PDB entry 8J6L | electron microscopy, 3.05 A resolution | chains A and B of the 5 polymer chains in the assembly

# Chain A
Protein: Guanine nucleotide-binding protein G(i) subunit alpha-1
Organism: Homo sapiens
UniProt: P63096 (GNAI1_HUMAN); residues 1-354 here = UniProt positions 1-354
Chain sequence (354 residues; each row starts with the number of its first residue):
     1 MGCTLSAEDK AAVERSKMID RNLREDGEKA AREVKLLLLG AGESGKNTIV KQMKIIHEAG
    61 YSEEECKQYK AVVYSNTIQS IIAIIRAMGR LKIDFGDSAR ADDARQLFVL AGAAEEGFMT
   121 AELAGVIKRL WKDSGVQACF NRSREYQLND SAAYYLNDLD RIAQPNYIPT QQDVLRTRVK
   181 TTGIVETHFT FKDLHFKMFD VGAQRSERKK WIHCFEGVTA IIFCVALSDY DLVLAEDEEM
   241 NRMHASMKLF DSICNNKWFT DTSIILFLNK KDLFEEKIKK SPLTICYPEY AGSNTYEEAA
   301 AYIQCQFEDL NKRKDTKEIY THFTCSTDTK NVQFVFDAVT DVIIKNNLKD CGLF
Not modelled in the structure: 1-4, 56-181, 234-240
Sequence notes: engineered mutation Asn47 (Ser in P63096), Ala203 (Gly in P63096), Ala245 (Glu in P63096), Ser326 (Ala in P63096)
Swiss-Prot annotation at these positions:
  - region: Lys35 to Lys46, Thr48 (G1 motif), Asp173 to Thr181 (G2 motif), Phe196 to Gly202, Gln204, Arg205 (G3 motif), Ile265 to Asp272 (G4 motif), Thr324, Cys325, Thr327 to Thr329 (G5 motif)
  - binding site (GTP): Glu43 to Lys46, Thr48, Ser151, Leu175 to Thr181, Asp200 to Gly202, Gln204, Asn269 to Asp272
  - binding site (Mg(2+)): Thr181
  - modified residue: Arg178 (ADP-ribosylarginine), Gln204 (Deamidated glutamine), Cys351 (ADP-ribosylcysteine)
  - lipidation: Gly2 (N-myristoyl glycine), Cys3 (S-palmitoyl cysteine)

# Chain B
Protein: Guanine nucleotide-binding protein G(I)/G(S)/G(T) subunit beta-1
Organism: Homo sapiens
UniProt: P62873 (GBB1_HUMAN); numbering as in UniProt (aligned over 2-340)
Chain sequence (370 residues; each row starts with the number of its first residue; numbers below 1 keep their minus sign (Gly-3 is residue -3)):
    -3 GSLLQSELDQ LRQEAEQLKN QIRDARKACA DATLSQITNN IDPVGRIQMR TRRTLRGHLA
    57 KIYAMHWGTD SRLLVSASQD GKLIIWDSYT TNKVHAIPLR SSWVMTCAYA PSGNYVACGG
   117 LDNICSIYNL KTREGNVRVS RELAGHTGYL SCCRFLDDNQ IVTSSGDTTC ALWDIETGQQ
   177 TTTFTGHTGD VMSLSLAPDT RLFVSGACDA SAKLWDVREG MCRQTFTGHE SDINAICFFP
   237 NGNAFATGSD DATCRLFDLR ADQELMTYSH DNIICGITSV SFSKSGRLLL AGYDDFNCNV
   297 WDALKADRAG VLAGHDNRVS CLGVTDDGMA VATGSWDSFL KIWNGSSGGG GSGGGGSSGV
   357 SGWRLFKKIS
Not modelled in the structure: -3 to 1, 341-366
Sequence notes: expression tag (-3 to 1, 341-366)
Swiss-Prot annotation at these positions:
  - modified residue: Ser2 (N-acetylserine), His266 (Phosphohistidine)

# Chain A / chain B interface
Residue-residue contacts (47; chain A residue first):
  Arg15(A) - Val90(B)  hydrogen bond (side chain-backbone)
  Arg15(A) - His91(B)
  Ser16(A) - Asn88(B)
  Ser16(A) - Lys89(B)  hydrogen bond (side chain-backbone)
  Ile19(A) - Lys89(B)
  Ile19(A) - Ala92(B)  hydrophobic
  Asp20(A) - Lys89(B)  salt bridge
  Leu23(A) - Gly53(B)
  Leu23(A) - Leu55(B)
  Leu23(A) - Lys78(B)
  Leu23(A) - Ile80(B)  hydrophobic
  Leu23(A) - Lys89(B)
  Asp26(A) - Lys78(B)  salt bridge
  Gly27(A) - Leu55(B)
  Lys35(A) - Trp99(B)
  Thr182(A) - Asn119(B)
  Gly183(A) - Asn119(B)
  Ile184(A) - Trp99(B)
  Ile184(A) - Leu117(B)  hydrophobic
  Glu186(A) - Trp99(B)  hydrogen bond
  Phe199(A) - Trp99(B)  hydrophobic
  Gln204(A) - Leu117(B)  hydrogen bond (side chain-backbone)
  Gln204(A) - Asn119(B)  hydrogen bond
  Gln204(A) - Tyr145(B)  hydrogen bond (side chain-backbone)
  Ser206(A) - Tyr145(B)
  Glu207(A) - Asp186(B)  hydrogen bond (backbone-side chain)
  Glu207(A) - Cys204(B)
  Glu207(A) - Asp228(B)
  Lys210(A) - Tyr145(B)
  Lys210(A) - Met188(B)
  Lys210(A) - Cys204(B)
  Lys210(A) - Asp228(B)  salt bridge
  Lys210(A) - Asp246(B)  salt bridge
  Trp211(A) - Leu117(B)  hydrophobic
  Trp211(A) - Tyr145(B)
  His213(A) - Lys57(B)  hydrogen bond (backbone-side chain)
  His213(A) - Tyr59(B)
  His213(A) - Trp332(B)
  Cys214(A) - Tyr59(B)
  Cys214(A) - Gln75(B)  hydrogen bond
  Cys214(A) - Trp99(B)
  Phe215(A) - Trp99(B)  hydrophobic
  Phe215(A) - Leu117(B)  hydrophobic
  Glu216(A) - Lys57(B)
  Glu216(A) - Trp332(B)
  Trp258(A) - Arg314(B)
  Trp258(A) - Trp332(B)  hydrophobic
Other interface residues (no listed pair), chain A (25 interface residues in all): Ala12, Val13
Other interface residues (no listed pair), chain B (28 interface residues in all): Met101, Asp118, Gly144, Gly162, Asn230

# In short
25 residues of chain A face 28 of chain B across their interface, with 9 hydrogen bonds and 4 salt bridges.
Polar contacts include Asp20(A)-Lys89(B), Asp26(A)-Lys78(B) and Lys210(A)-Asp228(B). Curated annotation
(UniProt) lists 21 GTP-binding residues and Mg2+-binding residue Thr181(A) on chain A.
Here chain A is Guanine nucleotide-binding protein G(i) subunit alpha-1 and chain B is Guanine
nucleotide-binding protein G(I)/G(S)/G(T) subunit beta-1, both from Homo sapiens. Entry 8J6L (Cryo-EM
structure of thehydroxycarboxylic acid receptor 2-Gi protein complex bound niacin) was determined by electron
microscopy together with 8J6I and 8J6J from the same study.
